PDB entry 7BAF | X-ray diffraction, 1.12 A resolution | chain A

Chain A:
Name: Antifungal protein
From: Penicillium rubens (strain ATCC 28089 / DSM 1075 / NRRL 1951 / Wisconsin 54-1255)
UniProt: B6GXZ8 (AFP_PENRW); residues 1-56 here correspond to UniProt positions 37-92 (UniProt number = residue number + 36)
Sequence (58 residues; row label = number of the first residue in the row; note: 1 number in that range is skipped by the numbering (no residue carries it; nothing is unmodelled there); numbers below 1 keep their minus sign (Leu-2 is residue -2)):
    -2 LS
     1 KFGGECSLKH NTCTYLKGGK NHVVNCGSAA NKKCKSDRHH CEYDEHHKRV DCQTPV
Unresolved in the structure: -2
Disulfide bonds: Cys6-Cys34, Cys13-Cys41, Cys26-Cys52
Bound ions: Zn2+ site 1: Glu5, His22 (together with acetate ion); Zn2+ site 2: His10, His40, Glu42 (together with acetate ion); Zn2+ site 3: His39, His47 (together with acetate ion)

In short:
The Zn2+ site 1 is built by Glu5 and His22. His10, His40 and Glu42 coordinate Zn2+ site 2.
Chain A is Antifungal protein (Penicillium rubens (strain ATCC 28089 / DSM 1075 / NRRL 1951 / Wisconsin
54-1255)); the structure, Crystal structure of PAFB in complex with zinc, was determined by X-ray diffraction,
deposited together with 7BAD and 7BAE.
